PDB entry 1FFK | X-ray diffraction, 2.40 A resolution | chains 0 and F of the 29 polymer chains in the assembly

Chain 0:
Molecule: 23S RRNA
Organism: Haloarcula marismortui
Sequence (2922 nucleotides; numbered 2 to 2923; the number before each row is that of its first residue):
     2 UUGGCUACUAUGCCAGCUGGUGGAUUGCUCGGCUCAGGCGCUGAUGAAGG
    52 ACGUGCCAAGCUGCGAUAAGCCAUGGGGAGCCGCACGGAGGCGAAGAACC
   102 AUGGAUUUCCGAAUGAGAAUCUCUCUAACAAUUGCUUCGCGCAAUGAGGA
   152 ACCCCGAGAACUGAAACAUCUCAGUAUCGGGAGGAACAGAAAACGCAAUG
   202 UGAUGUCGUUAGUAACCGCGAGUGAACGCGAUACAGCCCAAACCGAAGCC
   252 CUCACGGGCAAUGUGGUGUCAGGGCUACCUCUCAUCAGCCGACCGUCUCG
   302 ACGAAGUCUCUUGGAACAGAGCGUGAUACAGGGUGACAACCCCGUACUCG
   352 AGACCAGUACGACGUGCGGUAGUGCCAGAGUAGCGGGGGUUGGAUAUCCC
   402 UCGCGAAUAACGCAGGCAUCGACUGCGAAGGCUAAACACAACCUGAGACC
   452 GAUAGUGAACAAGUAGUGUGAACGAACGCUGCAAAGUACCCUCAGAAGGG
   502 AGGCGAAAUAGAGCAUGAAAUCAGUUGGCGAUCGAGCGACAGGGCAUACA
   552 AGGUCCCUCGACGAAUGACCGACGCGCGAGCGUCCAGUAAGACUCACGGG
   602 AAGCCGAUGUUCUGUCGUACGUUUUGAAAAACGAGCCAGGGAGUGUGUCU
   652 GCAUGGCAAGUCUAACCGGAGUAUCCGGGGAGGCACAGGGAAACCGACAU
   702 GGCCGCAGGGCUUUGCCCGAGGGCCGCCGUCUUCAAGGGCGGGGAGCCAU
   752 GUGGACACGACCCGAAUCCGGACGAUCUACGCAUGGACAAGAUGAAGCGU
   802 GCCGAAAGGCACGUGGAAGUCUGUUAGAGUUGGUGUCCUACAAUACCCUC
   852 UCGUGAUCUAUGUGUAGGGGUGAAAGGCCCAUCGAGUCCGGCAACAGCUG
   902 GUUCCAAUCGAAACAUGUCGAAGCAUGACCUCCGCCGAGGUAGUCUGUGA
   952 GGUAGAGCGACCGAUUGGUGUGUCCGCCUCCGAGAGGAGUCGGCACACCU
  1002 GUCAAACUCCAAACUUACAGACGCCGUUUGACGCGGGGAUUCCGGUGCGC
  1052 GGGGUAAGCCUGUGUACCAGGAGGGGAACAACCCAGAGAUAGGUUAAGGU
  1102 CCCCAAGUGUGGAUUAAGUGUAAUCCUCUGAAGGUGGUCUCGAGCCCUAG
  1152 ACAGCCGGGAGGUGAGCUUAGAAGCAGCUACCCUCUAAGAAAAGCGUAAC
  1202 AGCUUACCGGCCGAGGUUUGAGGCGCCCAAAAUGAUCGGGACUCAAAUCC
  1252 ACCACCGAGACCUGUCCGUACCACUCAUACUGGUAAUCGAGUAGAUUGGC
  1302 GCUCUAAUUGGAUGGAAGUAGGGGUGAAAACUCCUAUGGACCGAUUAGUG
  1352 ACGAAAAUCCUGGCCAUAGUAGCAGCGAUAGUCGGGUGAGAACCCCGACG
  1402 GCCUAAUGGAUAAGGGUUCCUCAGCACUGCUGAUCAGCUGAGGGUUAGCC
  1452 GGUCCUAAGUCAUACCGCAACUCGACUAUGACGAAAUGGGAAACGGGUUA
  1502 AUAUUCCCGUGCCACUAUGCAGUGAAAGUUGACGCCCUGGGGUCGAUCAC
  1552 GCUGGGCAUUCGCCCAGUCGAACCGUCCAACUCCGUGGAAGCCGUAAUGG
  1602 CAGGAAGCGGACGAACGGCGGCAUAGGGAAACGUGAUUCAACCUGGGGCC
  1652 CAUGAAAAGACGAGCAUAGUGUCCGUACCGAGAACCGACACAGGUGUCCA
  1702 UGGCGGCGAAAGCCAAGGCCUGUCGGGAGCAACCAACGUUAGGGAAUUCG
  1752 GCAAGUUAGUCCCGUACCUUCGGAAGAAGGGAUGCCUGCUCCGGAACGGA
  1802 GCAGGUCGCAGUGACUCGGAAGCUCGGACUGUCUAGUAACAACAUAGGUG
  1852 ACCGCAAAUCCGCAAGGACUCGUACGGUCACUGAAUCCUGCCCAGUGCAG
  1902 GUAUCUGAACACCUCGUACAAGAGGACGAAGGACCUGUCAACGGCGGGGG
  1952 UAACUAUGACCCUCUUAAGGUAGCGUAGUACCUUGCCGCAUCAGUAGCGG
  2002 CUUGCAUGAAUGGAUUAACCAGAGCUUCACUGUCCCAACGUUGGGCCCGG
  2052 UGAACUGUACAUUCCAGUGCGGAGUCUGGAGACACCCAGGGGGAAGCGAA
  2102 GACCCUAUGGAGCUUUACUGCAGGCUGUCGCUGAGACGUGGUCGCCGAUG
  2152 UGCAGCAUAGGUAGGAGACACUACACAGGUACCCGCGCUAGCGGGCCACC
  2202 GAGUCAACAGUGAAAUACUACCCGUCGGUGACUGCGACUCUCACUCCGGG
  2252 AGGAGGACACCGAUAGCCGGGCAGUUUGACUGGGGCGGUACGCGCUCGAA
  2302 AAGAUAUCGAGCGCGCCCUAUGGCUAUCUCAGCCGGGACAGAGACCCGGC
  2352 GAAGAGUGCAAGAGCAAAAGAUAGCUUGACAGUGUUCUUCCCAACGAGGA
  2402 ACGCUGACGCGAAAGCGUGGUCUAGCGAACCAAUUAGCCUGCUUGAUGCG
  2452 GGCAAUUGAUGACAGAAAAGCUACCCUAGGGAUAACAGAGUCGUCACUCG
  2502 CAAGAGCACAUAUCGACCGAGUGGCUUGCUACCUCGAUGUCGGUUCCCUC
  2552 CAUCCUGCCCGUGCAGAAGCGGGCAAGGGUGAGGUUGUUCGCCUAUUAAA
  2602 GGAGGUCGUGAGCUGGGUUUAGACCGUCGUGAGACAGGUCGGCUGCUAUC
  2652 UACUGGGUGUGUAAUGGUGUCUGACAAGAACGACCGUAUAGUACGAGAGG
  2702 AACUACGGUUGGUGGCCACUGGUGUACCGGUUGUUCGAGAGAGCACGUGC
  2752 CGGGUAGCCACGCCACACGGGGUAAGAGCUGAACGCAUCUAAGCUCGAAA
  2802 CCCACUUGGAAAAGAGACACCGCCGAGGUCCCGCGUACAAGACGCGGUCG
  2852 AUAGACUCGGGGUGUGCGCGUCGAGGUAACGAGACGUUAAGCCCACGAGC
  2902 ACUAACAGACCAAAGCCAUCAU
Unresolved in the structure: 2-9, 126-128, 715, 971-998, 1161-1206, 1560, 1952-1963, 2137-2236, 2339-2343, 2664-2666, 2915-2923
Sequence notes: conflict C560 (U3155 in 3377779)
Bound ions: Mg2+ site 1: G627, A2483, C2534; K+: G2102, G2482, C2536; Mg2+ site 2: A2483, C2533, C2534

Chain F:
Protein: Ribosomal protein L10E
Organism: Haloarcula marismortui
Sequence (157 residues; each row starts with the number of its first residue):
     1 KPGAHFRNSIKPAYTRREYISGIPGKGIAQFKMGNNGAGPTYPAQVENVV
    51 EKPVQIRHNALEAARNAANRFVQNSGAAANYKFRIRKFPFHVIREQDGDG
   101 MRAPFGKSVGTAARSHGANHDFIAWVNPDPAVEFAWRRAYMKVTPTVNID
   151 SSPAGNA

Chain 0 / chain F interface:
Residue-residue contacts - 20 pairs, chain 0 then chain F:
  G1002(0) - Arg86(F)  sugar contact
  G1054(0) - Phe105(F)  phosphate contact
  G1055(0) - Phe105(F)  phosphate contact
  G1055(0) - Gly106(F)  phosphate contact
  U1056(0) - His5(F)  sugar contact
  U1056(0) - Glu95(F)  phosphate contact
  U1056(0) - Gln96(F)  phosphate contact
  G1134(0) - Thr146(F)  phosphate contact
  G2283(0) - Arg102(F)  base contact
  C2309(0) - Arg102(F)  sugar contact
  C2309(0) - Ala103(F)  phosphate contact
  G2310(0) - Ala103(F)  phosphate contact
  C2519(0) - Ala60(F)  phosphate contact
  C2519(0) - Lys142(F)  sugar contact
  G2520(0) - Lys142(F)  sugar contact
  G2520(0) - Thr144(F)  phosphate contact
  A2521(0) - Gly3(F)  phosphate contact
  A2521(0) - Thr144(F)  phosphate contact
  C2530(0) - Gly100(F)  phosphate contact
  U2531(0) - Met101(F)  phosphate contact
Other interface residues (no listed pair), chain 0 (19 interface residues in all): U1003, A1005, G1053, A1133, G2501, C2502
Other interface residues (no listed pair), chain F (22 interface residues in all): Lys11, Pro12, Ala13, Lys87, Phe88, Arg138, Val143

Overview:
Chain 0 and chain F form an interface of 19 and 22 residues respectively. G627(0), A2483(0) and C2534(0) form
the Mg2+ site 1. G2102(0), G2482(0) and C2536(0) coordinate K+.
Chain 0 is 23S RRNA and chain F is Ribosomal protein L10E, both from Haloarcula marismortui; the structure,
Crystal structure of the large ribosomal subunit from haloarcula marismortui at 2.4 angstrom resolution, was
determined by X-ray diffraction.
